PDB entry 8E8L | electron microscopy, 3.13 A resolution | chains 1 and 4 of the 6 polymer chains in the assembly

[Chain 1]
Name: Capsid protein VP1
Organism: Human poliovirus 1 Mahoney
Reference sequence: P03300 (POLG_POL1M); residues 21-302 here correspond to UniProt positions 600-881 (UniProt number = residue number + 579)
Sequence (282 residues; numbered 21 to 302; the number before each row is that of its first residue):
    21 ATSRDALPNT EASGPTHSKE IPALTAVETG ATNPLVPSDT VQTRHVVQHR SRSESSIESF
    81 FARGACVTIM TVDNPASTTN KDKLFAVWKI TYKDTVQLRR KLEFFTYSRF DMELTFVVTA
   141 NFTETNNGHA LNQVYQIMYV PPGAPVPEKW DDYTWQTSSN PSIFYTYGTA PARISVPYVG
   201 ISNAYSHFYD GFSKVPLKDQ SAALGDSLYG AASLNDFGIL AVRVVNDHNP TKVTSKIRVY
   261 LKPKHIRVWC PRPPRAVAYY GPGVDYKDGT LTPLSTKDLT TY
Swiss-Prot annotation at these positions:
  - site: Tyr-302 (Cleavage)
What the authors report for this chain:
  - conformationally variable residues (loop rearrangement): Ala-232 to Gly-238

[Chain 4]
Name: Capsid protein VP4
Organism: Human poliovirus 1 Mahoney
Reference sequence: P03300 (POLG_POL1M); numbering as in UniProt (aligned over 2-69)
Sequence (68 residues; numbered 2 to 69; the number before each row is that of its first residue):
     2 GAQVSSQKVG AHENSNRAYG GSTINYTTIN YYRDSASNAA SKQDFSQDPS KFTEPIKDVL
    62 IKTAPMLN
Not modelled in the structure: 11-23, 67-69
Swiss-Prot annotation at these positions:
  - site: Asn-69 (Cleavage)
  - lipidation: Gly-2 (N-myristoyl glycine)

[Chain 1 / chain 4 interface]
Residue-residue contacts (26; chain 1 residue first):
  Ala-21(1) / Phe-46(4)
  Ala-21(1) / Ser-47(4)  hydrogen bond (backbone-backbone)
  Thr-22(1) / Gln-44(4)
  Thr-22(1) / Asp-45(4)  hydrogen bond (side chain-backbone)
  Thr-22(1) / Ser-47(4)
  Ser-23(1) / Asp-45(4)  hydrogen bond
  Ser-23(1) / Ser-47(4)
  Arg-24(1) / Ser-7(4)  hydrogen bond (side chain-backbone)
  Arg-24(1) / Lys-9(4)  hydrogen bond (backbone-side chain)
  Glu-40(1) / Ile-62(4)
  Ile-41(1) / Ile-62(4)
  Ile-41(1) / Lys-63(4)  hydrogen bond (backbone-backbone)
  Leu-44(1) / Thr-64(4)
  Thr-45(1) / Thr-64(4)
  Thr-49(1) / Pro-66(4)
  Ala-51(1) / Pro-56(4)  hydrophobic
  Pro-54(1) / Leu-61(4)  hydrophobic
  Ser-71(1) / Lys-9(4)
  Ser-76(1) / Asp-45(4)  hydrogen bond
  Glu-78(1) / Ala-41(4)
  Asp-131(1) / Ala-37(4)
  Ser-195(1) / Ala-37(4)  hydrogen bond (side chain-backbone)
  Pro-197(1) / Ala-37(4)  hydrophobic
  Lys-264(1) / Asn-39(4)
  His-265(1) / Asn-39(4)
  His-265(1) / Ala-40(4)  hydrogen bond (side chain-backbone)
Also at the interface, not in a pair above, chain 1 (24 interface residues in all): Ala-46, Thr-52, Ile-77, Val-196, Pro-271
Also at the interface, not in a pair above, chain 4 (22 interface residues in all): Gln-8, Ser-36, Ser-38, Lys-43, Phe-53, Thr-54

[In short]
The interface between chain 1 and chain 4 involves 24 residues on one side and 22 on the other; the contacts
include 9 hydrogen bonds. Polar contacts include Thr-22(1)/Asp-45(4), Ser-23(1)/Asp-45(4) and
Arg-24(1)/Ser-7(4). From the paper: conformational variability at Ala-232(1).
Chain 1 is Capsid protein VP1 and chain 4 is Capsid protein VP4, both from Human poliovirus 1 Mahoney; the
structure, 9H2 Fab-poliovirus 1 complex, was determined by electron microscopy (same publication as 8E8R,
8E8S, 8E8X, 8E8Y and 8E8Z).
